7ZRD - chains D and B of the 4 polymer chains in the assembly; structure by electron microscopy, 3.30 A resolution.

== Chain D ==
Molecule: Potassium-transporting ATPase KdpF subunit
Organism: Escherichia coli
UniProt: P36937 (KDPF_ECOLI); residue numbers follow UniProt; this construct covers 1-29
Chain sequence (29 residues; numbered 1 to 29; the number before each row is that of its first residue):
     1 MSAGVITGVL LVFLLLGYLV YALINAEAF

== Chain B ==
Molecule: Potassium-transporting ATPase ATP-binding subunit
Organism: Escherichia coli
Notes: EC 7.2.2.6
UniProt: P03960 (KDPB_ECOLI); residues 1-682 here = UniProt positions 1-682
Chain sequence (682 residues; each row starts with the number of its first residue):
     1 MSRKQLALFE PTLVVQALKE AVKKLNPQAQ WRNPVMFIVW IGSLLTTCIS IAMASGAMPG
    61 NALFSAAISG WLWITVLFAN FAEALAEGRS KAQANSLKGV KKTAFARKLR EPKYGAAADK
   121 VPADQLRKGD IVLVEAGDII PCDGEVIEGG ASVDESAITG ESAPVIRESG GDFASVTGGT
   181 RILSDWLVIE CSVNPGETFL DRMIAMVEGA QRRKTPNEIA LTILLIALTI VFLLATATLW
   241 PFSAWGGNAV SVTVLVALLV CLIPTTIGGL LSAIGVAGMS RMLGANVIAT SGRAVEAAGD
   301 VDVLLLDKTG TITLGNRQAS EFIPAQGVDE KTLADAAQLA SLADETPEGR SIVILAKQRF
   361 NLRERDVQSL HATFVPFTAQ SRMSGINIDN RMIRKGSVDA IRRHVEANGG HFPTDVDQKV
   421 DQVARQGATP LVVVEGSRVL GVIALKDIVK GGIKERFAQL RKMGIKTVMI TGDNRLTAAA
   481 IAAEAGVDDF LAEATPEAKL ALIRQYQAEG RLVAMTGDGT NDAPALAQAD VAVAMNSGTQ
   541 AAKEAGNMVD LDSNPTKLIE VVHIGKQMLM TRGSLTTFSI ANDVAKYFAI IPAAFAATYP
   601 QLNALNIMCL HSPDSAILSA VIFNALIIVF LIPLALKGVS YKPLTASAML RRNLWIYGLG
   661 GLLVPFIGIK VIDLLLTVCG LV
Not modelled in the structure: 1-6
Modified / non-standard residues: S162 (phosphoserine; SEP)
UniProt features mapped onto this chain:
  - active site: D307 (4-aspartylphosphate intermediate)
  - binding site (ATP): D344, E348, F377 to S384, K395
  - binding site (Mg(2+)): D518, D522
  - modified residue: S162 (Phosphoserine)
  - mutagenesis: D300 (D300E/N: Does not affect formation of the phosphorylated intermediate), D307 (D307E/N/Q: Unable to form a phosphorylated intermediate and lacks ATPase activity), F377 (F377A: Loss of ATPase activity; F377Y: Slight decrease in ATPase activity), S384 (S384A/T: Decrease in ATPase activity), K395 (K395A: Strong decrease in ATPase activity), D399 (D399A: Decrease in ATPase activity)
Ion coordination: K+: S579, D583
Residues lining bound ligands: vanadate (VO4): L306, D307, K308, T309, I470, A494, K499, M515, D522
From the paper describing this entry:
  - binding site for vanadate: D307
  - contacts within the chain: S162-K357, S162-R363

== Chain D / chain B interface ==
Residue-residue contacts - 29 pairs, chain D then chain B:
  V5(D) with W240(B), hydrophobic
  L11(D) with L45(B), hydrophobic
  V12(D) with A237(B), hydrophobic
  L15(D) with I38(B), hydrophobic; L233(B), hydrophobic
  L16(D) with L233(B), hydrophobic; L234(B), hydrophobic
  Y18(D) with W31(B), hydrogen bond (side chain-backbone); N33(B); P34(B); F37(B), hydrophobic
  L19(D) with P34(B), hydrophobic; I38(B), hydrophobic; I226(B); T229(B); I230(B), hydrophobic; L233(B), hydrophobic
  V20(D) with I230(B), hydrophobic
  A22(D) with P34(B), hydrophobic; I226(B)
  L23(D) with I226(B), hydrophobic
  A26(D) with I219(B), hydrophobic; I223(B), hydrophobic
  E27(D) with R213(B); I219(B)
  F29(D) with W31(B); R32(B); P34(B), hydrophobic; K214(B), hydrogen bond (backbone-side chain)
Also at the interface, not in a pair above, chain B (21 interface residues in all): I41, T222, A227

== In short ==
13 residues of chain D face 21 of chain B across their interface, with 2 hydrogen bonds. Polar pairs include
Y18(D)-W31(B) and F29(D)-K214(B). Chain B binds vanadate. The paper reports a binding site for vanadate at
D307(B); contacts within the chain involving K357(B), S162(B) and R363(B).
Here chain D is Potassium-transporting ATPase KdpF subunit and chain B is Potassium-transporting ATPase
ATP-binding subunit, both from Escherichia coli. Entry 7ZRD (Cryo-EM map of the WT KdpFABC complex in the E1-P
tight conformation, stabilised with the inhibitor ...) was determined by electron microscopy together with
7ZRE, 7ZRG, 7ZRH, 7ZRI, 7ZRJ, 7ZRK, 7ZRL and 7ZRM from the same study.
